PDB entry 1JF1 | X-ray diffraction, 1.85 A resolution | chains A and B of the 3 polymer chains in the assembly

Chain A:
Molecule: HLA class I histocompatibility antigen, a-2 alpha chain
From: Homo sapiens
Notes: fragment: heavy chain
UniProtKB: P01892 (1A02_HUMAN); residues 1-275 here correspond to UniProt positions 25-299 (UniProt number = residue number + 24)
Sequence (275 residues; each row starts with the number of its first residue):
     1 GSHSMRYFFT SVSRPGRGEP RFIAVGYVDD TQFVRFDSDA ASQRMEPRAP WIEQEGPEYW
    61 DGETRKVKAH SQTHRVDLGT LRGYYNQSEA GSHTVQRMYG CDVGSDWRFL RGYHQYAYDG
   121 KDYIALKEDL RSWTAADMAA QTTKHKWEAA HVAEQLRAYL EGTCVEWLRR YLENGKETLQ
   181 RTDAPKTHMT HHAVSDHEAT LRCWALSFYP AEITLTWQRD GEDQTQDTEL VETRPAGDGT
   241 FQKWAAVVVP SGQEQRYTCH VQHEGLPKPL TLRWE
Unresolved in the structure: 226-227
Disulfides: Cys101-Cys164, Cys203-Cys259
Ion coordination: Zn2+: His151, Glu154, His192 (shared with Asp98(B) of chain B)

Chain B:
Molecule: beta-2-microglobulin
From: Homo sapiens
Notes: fragment: beta-chain of major histocompatibility complex class i molecules
UniProtKB: P61769 (B2MG_HUMAN); residues 1-99 here correspond to UniProt positions 21-119 (UniProt number = residue number + 20)
Sequence (100 residues; each row starts with the number of its first residue; numbering starts at 0):
     0 MIQRTPKIQV YSRHPAENGK SNFLNCYVSG FHPSDIEVDL LKNGERIEKV EHSDLSFSKD
    60 WSFYLLYYTE FTPTEKDEYA CRVNHVTLSQ PKIVKWDRDM
Disulfides: Cys25-Cys80
Differences from the reference sequence: cloning artifact (0)
Ion coordination: Zn2+: Asp98 (shared with His151(A), Glu154(A), His192(A) of chain A)
UniProt features mapped onto this chain:
  - modified residue: Gln2 (Pyrrolidone carboxylic acid)
  - glycosylation: Ile1 (N-linked (Glc) (glycation) isoleucine), Lys19 (N-linked (Glc) (glycation) lysine), Lys41 (N-linked (Glc) (glycation) lysine), Lys48 (N-linked (Glc) (glycation) lysine), Lys58 (N-linked (Glc) (glycation) lysine), Lys91 (N-linked (Glc) (glycation) lysine), Lys94 (N-linked (Glc) (glycation) lysine)

Chain A / chain B interface:
Residue-residue contacts (57; chain A residue first):
  Phe8(A) with Ser55(B); Phe56(B), hydrophobic
  Phe9(A) with Phe56(B)
  Thr10(A) with Leu54(B); Phe56(B); Phe62(B)
  Val12(A) with Ser33(B)
  Ile23(A) with Leu54(B)
  Val25(A) with Asp53(B); Ser55(B)
  Tyr27(A) with Ser55(B); Tyr63(B), hydrogen bond
  Gln32(A) with Asp53(B), hydrogen bond
  Arg35(A) with Asp53(B), salt bridge
  Arg48(A) with Asp53(B), salt bridge
  His93(A) with Met0(B)
  Thr94(A) with Phe62(B)
  Gln96(A) with His31(B), hydrogen bond; Phe56(B); Trp60(B), hydrogen bond (side chain-backbone); Phe62(B)
  Arg97(A) with Phe56(B)
  Gln115(A) with Trp60(B)
  Tyr116(A) with Trp60(B)
  Ala117(A) with Trp60(B)
  Asp119(A) with Met0(B); Ile1(B); His31(B)
  Gly120(A) with His31(B); Trp60(B)
  Lys121(A) with Ile1(B)
  Asp122(A) with Trp60(B), hydrogen bond
  Thr190(A) with Met99(B), hydrogen bond (side chain-backbone)
  His192(A) with Asp98(B), salt bridge
  Arg202(A) with Met99(B), hydrogen bond (side chain-backbone)
  Trp204(A) with Met99(B), hydrogen bond (side chain-backbone)
  Val231(A) with Gln8(B)
  Glu232(A) with Gln8(B), hydrogen bond (backbone-side chain); Tyr26(B), hydrogen bond; Ser28(B), hydrogen bond
  Thr233(A) with Tyr26(B)
  Arg234(A) with Gln8(B), hydrogen bond; Tyr10(B); Tyr26(B)
  Pro235(A) with Tyr10(B), hydrogen bond (backbone-side chain); Asn24(B); Tyr26(B); Leu65(B), hydrophobic
  Ala236(A) with Arg12(B), hydrogen bond (backbone-side chain); Asn24(B), hydrogen bond (backbone-side chain)
  Gly237(A) with Arg12(B), hydrogen bond (backbone-side chain)
  Asp238(A) with Arg12(B); His13(B)
  Gln242(A) with Tyr10(B); Ser11(B), hydrogen bond (side chain-backbone); Arg12(B), hydrogen bond (side chain-backbone)
  Trp244(A) with Met99(B), hydrophobic
Other interface residues (no listed pair), chain A (37 interface residues in all): Ser92, Met98
Other interface residues (no listed pair), chain B (25 interface residues in all): Lys6, Pro32, Asp59

In short:
The interface between chain A and chain B involves 37 residues on one side and 25 on the other, with 18
hydrogen bonds and 3 salt bridges. Polar contacts include Arg35(A)-Asp53(B), Arg48(A)-Asp53(B) and
His192(A)-Asp98(B). His151(A), Glu154(A), His192(A) and Asp98(B) form the Zn2+ site.
Chain A is HLA class I histocompatibility antigen, a-2 alpha chain and chain B is beta-2-microglobulin, both
from Homo sapiens; the structure, Crystal structure of HLA-A2*0201 in complex with a decameric altered peptide
ligand from the MART-1/Melan-A, was determined by X-ray diffraction together with 1JHT from the same study.
